Entry 3VW4 (X-ray diffraction, 2.70 A resolution); this record covers chains A and D of the 3 polymer chains in the assembly.

== Chain A ==
Protein: Rep
Source organism: Escherichia coli
Notes: fragment: DNA-bindig domain
UniProtKB: Q06B24 (Q06B24_ECOLX); numbering as in UniProt (aligned over 175-294)
Sequence (128 residues; each row starts with the number of its first residue):
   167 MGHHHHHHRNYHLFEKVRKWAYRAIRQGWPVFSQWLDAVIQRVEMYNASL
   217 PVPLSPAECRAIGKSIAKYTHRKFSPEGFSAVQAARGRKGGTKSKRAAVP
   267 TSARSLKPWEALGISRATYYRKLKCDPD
Not modelled in the structure: 167-169, 292-294
Differences from the reference sequence: expression tag (167-174)

== Chain D ==
Molecule: 23-nt DNA strand
Sequence (23 nucleotides; row label = number of the first residue in the row):
    13 GATAAGGCTTATCTGGTCTCATT
Not modelled in the structure: 33-35

== How chain A and chain D interact ==
Contacting residue pairs - 73 pairs, chain A then chain D:
  Asn-176(A) / DG13(D)  hydrogen bond to the base
  Tyr-177(A) / DG13(D)  base contact
  Phe-180(A) / DG13(D)  stacking on the base
  Phe-180(A) / DA14(D)  base contact
  Arg-184(A) / DA14(D)  hydrogen bond to the sugar
  Tyr-188(A) / DA14(D)  hydrogen bond to the base
  Tyr-188(A) / DT15(D)  sugar contact
  Tyr-188(A) / DA16(D)  sugar contact
  Arg-189(A) / DA17(D)  salt bridge to the phosphate
  Arg-189(A) / DG18(D)  salt bridge to the phosphate
  Arg-192(A) / DA16(D)  hydrogen bond to the phosphate
  Arg-192(A) / DA17(D)  salt bridge to the phosphate
  Arg-192(A) / DG18(D)  sugar contact
  Ile-228(A) / DG13(D)  base contact
  Ser-231(A) / DG13(D)  hydrogen bond to the base
  Ser-231(A) / DA14(D)  hydrogen bond to the base
  Ile-232(A) / DA14(D)  base contact
  Tyr-235(A) / DA14(D)  stacking on the base
  Tyr-235(A) / DT15(D)  base contact
  Lys-239(A) / DT15(D)  hydrogen bond to the base
  Lys-239(A) / DA16(D)  hydrogen bond to the base
  Phe-240(A) / DT15(D)  sugar contact
  Phe-240(A) / DA16(D)  stacking on the base
  Ser-241(A) / DA16(D)  hydrogen bond to the base
  Gly-244(A) / DA16(D)  base contact
  Phe-245(A) / DA16(D)  base contact
  Phe-245(A) / DA17(D)  phosphate contact
  Phe-245(A) / DG19(D)  sugar contact
  Ser-246(A) / DG19(D)  phosphate contact
  Ser-246(A) / DC20(D)  hydrogen bond to the phosphate
  Val-248(A) / DA16(D)  base contact
  Gln-249(A) / DG18(D)  base contact
  Gln-249(A) / DG19(D)  hydrogen bond to the base
  Gln-249(A) / DC20(D)  sugar contact
  Ala-250(A) / DC20(D)  phosphate contact
  Ala-250(A) / DT21(D)  sugar contact
  Arg-252(A) / DA16(D)  salt bridge to the phosphate
  Arg-252(A) / DA17(D)  sugar contact
  Gly-253(A) / DG19(D)  base contact
  Gly-253(A) / DC20(D)  base contact
  Gly-253(A) / DT21(D)  sugar contact
  Arg-254(A) / DT21(D)  hydrogen bond to the phosphate
  Arg-254(A) / DT22(D)  salt bridge to the phosphate
  Gly-257(A) / DT21(D)  hydrogen bond to the base
  Gly-257(A) / DT22(D)  sugar contact
  Gly-257(A) / DA23(D)  sugar contact
  Thr-258(A) / DT22(D)  sugar contact
  Thr-258(A) / DA23(D)  sugar contact
  Ser-260(A) / DT22(D)  base contact
  Ser-260(A) / DA23(D)  sugar contact
  Lys-261(A) / DA23(D)  phosphate contact
  Lys-261(A) / DT24(D)  salt bridge to the phosphate
  Arg-262(A) / DT24(D)  phosphate contact
  Arg-262(A) / DC25(D)  sugar contact
  Ala-263(A) / DC25(D)  sugar contact
  Ala-264(A) / DC25(D)  sugar contact
  Ala-264(A) / DT26(D)  phosphate contact
  Val-265(A) / DC25(D)  phosphate contact
  Val-265(A) / DT26(D)  hydrogen bond to the phosphate
  Ser-268(A) / DT26(D)  hydrogen bond to the phosphate
  Ser-268(A) / DG27(D)  phosphate contact
  Ala-269(A) / DG27(D)  hydrogen bond to the phosphate
  Arg-270(A) / DT26(D)  base contact
  Arg-270(A) / DG27(D)  hydrogen bond to the base
  Arg-270(A) / DG28(D)  base contact
  Ser-271(A) / DT26(D)  hydrogen bond to the phosphate
  Arg-282(A) / DG28(D)  hydrogen bond to the base
  Ala-283(A) / DC30(D)  base contact
  Tyr-286(A) / DG27(D)  sugar contact
  Tyr-286(A) / DG28(D)  phosphate contact
  Tyr-286(A) / DT29(D)  base contact
  Arg-287(A) / DT31(D)  hydrogen bond to the base
  Lys-290(A) / DT29(D)  salt bridge to the phosphate
Also at the interface, not in a pair above, chain A (42 interface residues in all): Trp-195, Gly-256

== Summary ==
42 residues of chain A face 19 of chain D across their interface, with 20 hydrogen bonds, 7 salt bridges and 3
aromatic stacking contacts. Polar pairs include Asn-176(A)/DG13(D), Tyr-188(A)/DA14(D) and Ser-231(A)/DG13(D).
Here chain A is Rep (Escherichia coli) and chain D is a 23-nt DNA strand. Entry 3VW4 (Crystal structure of the
DNA-binding domain of ColE2-P9 Rep in complex with the replication origin) was determined by X-ray
diffraction.
